Entry 8CGL (electron microscopy, 4.10 A resolution (low resolution: residue-level contacts below are approximate; hydrogen-bond / salt-bridge calls are withheld)); this record covers chains A and D.

== Chain A (and D) ==
Name: Ribonuclease J
Source organism: Helicobacter pylori B128
Notes: EC 3.1.-.-; chain D of this document is another copy of the same molecule, construct and numbering; everything in this record applies to it too
UniProt: B9XZG7 (RNJ_HELP8); numbering as in UniProt (aligned over 2-691)
Chain sequence (705 residues; numbered -1 to 703; the number before each row is that of its first residue; numbers below 1 keep their minus sign (Gly-1 is residue -1)):
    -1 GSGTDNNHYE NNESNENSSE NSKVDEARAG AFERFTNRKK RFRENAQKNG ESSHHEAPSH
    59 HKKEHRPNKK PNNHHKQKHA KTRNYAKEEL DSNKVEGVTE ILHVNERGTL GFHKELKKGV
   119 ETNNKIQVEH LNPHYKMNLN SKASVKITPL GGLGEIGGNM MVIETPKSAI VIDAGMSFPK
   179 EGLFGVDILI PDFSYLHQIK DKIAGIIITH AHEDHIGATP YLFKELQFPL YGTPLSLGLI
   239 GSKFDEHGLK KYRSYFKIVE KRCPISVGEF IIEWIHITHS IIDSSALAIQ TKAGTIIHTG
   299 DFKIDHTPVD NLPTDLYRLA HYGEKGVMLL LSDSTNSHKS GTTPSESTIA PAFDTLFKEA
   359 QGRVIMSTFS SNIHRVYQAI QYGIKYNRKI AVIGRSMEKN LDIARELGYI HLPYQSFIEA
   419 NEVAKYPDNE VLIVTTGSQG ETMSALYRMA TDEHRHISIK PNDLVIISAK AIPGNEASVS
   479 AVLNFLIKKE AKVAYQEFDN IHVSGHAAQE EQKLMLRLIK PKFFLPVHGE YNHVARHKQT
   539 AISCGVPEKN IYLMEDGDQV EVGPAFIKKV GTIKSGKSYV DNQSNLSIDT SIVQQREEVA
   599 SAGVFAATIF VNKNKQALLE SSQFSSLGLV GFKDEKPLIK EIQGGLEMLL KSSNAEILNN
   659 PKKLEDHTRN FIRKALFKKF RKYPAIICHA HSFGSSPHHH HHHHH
Not modelled in the structure: -1 to 138, 692-703
Differences from the reference sequence: expression tag (-1 to 1, 692-703); conflict Pro635 (His in B9XZG7)
UniProt features mapped onto this chain:
  - binding site (Zn(2+)): His208, His210, Asp212, His213, His277, Asp299, His526
  - binding site (substrate): His500 to His504
  - modified residue (N6-acetyllysine): Lys134, Lys140, Lys323, Lys337, Lys397, Lys511, Lys547, Lys634, Lys649
From the paper describing this entry:
  - catalytic residues: Asp299
  - mutagenesis - D299A: abolished catalytic activity
  - mutagenesis - E618A, K649A, E654A, K660A, E663A: decreased binding to homo-oligomerize
  - post-translational modification sites: Lys134, Lys140, Lys323, Lys337, Lys397, Lys511, Lys547, Lys634, Lys649
  - mutagenesis - K649A: unchanged stability
  - mutagenesis - K649R (10-fold): decreased catalytic activity on 5'-labeled substrates
  - mutagenesis - K649A: increased catalytic activity
  - mutagenesis - K134A, K337A, K397A, K511A: decreased growth

== Chain A / chain D interface ==
Pairs across the interface (10; chain A residue first):
  Thr606(A) - Thr606(D)
  Phe608(A) - Phe691(D)
  Glu618(A) - Phe691(D)
  Gln621(A) - His687(D)
  Ser623(A) - Ile685(D)
  Gly626(A) - Arg594(D)
  Ile685(A) - Ser623(D)
  His687(A) - Gln621(D)
  Phe691(A) - Phe608(D)
  Phe691(A) - Glu618(D)
Other interface residues (no listed pair), chain A (14 interface residues in all): Pro471, Glu474, Asn482, Arg594, Ser690
Other interface residues (no listed pair), chain D (14 interface residues in all): Pro471, Glu474, Tyr529, Gly626, His689

== Overview ==
Chain A and chain D each contribute 14 residues to their interface. From UniProt: 7 Zn2+-binding residues and
5 substrate-binding residues on chain A. The paper reports the catalytic residue Asp299(A); E618A, K649A and
E654A of chain A, among others, reduce binding to homo-oligomerize; 11 substitutions were tested in all.
Both chains are Ribonuclease J (Helicobacter pylori B128). Entry 8CGL (Cryo-EM structure of RNase J from
Helicobacter pylori) was determined by electron microscopy.
